Entry 1DEW (X-ray diffraction, 2.65 A resolution); this record covers chains Y and B of the 3 polymer chains in the assembly.

== Chain Y ==
Molecule: 14-nt DNA strand
Sequence (14 nucleotides; row label = number of the first residue in the row):
    17 GTCGTCGGGG ACGC

== Chain B ==
Name: Major apurinic/apyrimidinic endonuclease
From: Homo sapiens
Notes: EC 4.2.99.18; fragment: ape1
Reference sequence: P27695 (APEX1_HUMAN); residues 40-318 here correspond to UniProt positions 39-317 (UniProt number = residue number - 1)
Amino-acid sequence (279 residues; each row starts with the number of its first residue):
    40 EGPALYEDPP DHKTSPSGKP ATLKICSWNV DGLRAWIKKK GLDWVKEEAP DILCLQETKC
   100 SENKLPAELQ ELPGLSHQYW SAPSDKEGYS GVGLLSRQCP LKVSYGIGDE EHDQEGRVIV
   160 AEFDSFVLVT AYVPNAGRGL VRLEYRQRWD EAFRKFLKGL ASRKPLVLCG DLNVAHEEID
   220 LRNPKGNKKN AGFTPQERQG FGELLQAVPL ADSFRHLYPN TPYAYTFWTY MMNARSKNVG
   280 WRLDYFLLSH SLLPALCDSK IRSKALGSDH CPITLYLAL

== Interface between chain Y and chain B ==
Pairs across the interface - 22 pairs, chain Y then chain B:
  DT18(Y) with Lys224(B), phosphate contact
  DG23(Y) with Met271(B), base contact
  DG24(Y) with Arg177(B), base contact
  DG25(Y) with Tyr269(B), sugar contact; Met270(B), phosphate contact; Met271(B), hydrogen bond to the phosphate
  DG26(Y) with Lys78(B), phosphate contact; Tyr269(B), sugar contact
  DA27(Y) with Asp70(B), sugar contact; Gly71(B), phosphate contact; Ala74(B), sugar contact; Lys78(B), salt bridge to the phosphate; Lys98(B), sugar contact
  DC28(Y) with Gly71(B), phosphate contact; Leu72(B), phosphate contact; Arg73(B), hydrogen bond to the phosphate; Ala74(B), hydrogen bond to the phosphate; Gly127(B), phosphate contact
  DG29(Y) with Arg73(B), salt bridge to the phosphate; Lys103(B), salt bridge to the phosphate; Glu126(B), sugar contact; Gly127(B), sugar contact
Also at the interface, not in a pair above, chain Y (9 interface residues in all): DC30

== Overview ==
9 residues of chain Y and 15 residues of chain B are in contact, with 3 hydrogen bonds and 3 salt bridges.
Polar contacts include DG25(Y)-Met271(B), DC28(Y)-Arg73(B) and DC28(Y)-Ala74(B).
Here chain Y is a 14-nt DNA strand and chain B is Major apurinic/apyrimidinic endonuclease (Homo sapiens).
Entry 1DEW (Crystal structure of human APE1 bound to abasic DNA) was determined by X-ray diffraction,
deposited together with 1DE8 and 1DE9.
